7SN0 - chains A and C; structure by X-ray diffraction, 3.08 A resolution.

Chain A:
Molecule: Angiotensin-converting enzyme 2
Organism: Homo sapiens
Notes: EC 3.4.17.23, 3.4.17.-
UniProt: Q9BYF1 (ACE2_HUMAN); residues 1-615 here = UniProt positions 1-615
Chain sequence (621 residues; each row starts with the number of its first residue):
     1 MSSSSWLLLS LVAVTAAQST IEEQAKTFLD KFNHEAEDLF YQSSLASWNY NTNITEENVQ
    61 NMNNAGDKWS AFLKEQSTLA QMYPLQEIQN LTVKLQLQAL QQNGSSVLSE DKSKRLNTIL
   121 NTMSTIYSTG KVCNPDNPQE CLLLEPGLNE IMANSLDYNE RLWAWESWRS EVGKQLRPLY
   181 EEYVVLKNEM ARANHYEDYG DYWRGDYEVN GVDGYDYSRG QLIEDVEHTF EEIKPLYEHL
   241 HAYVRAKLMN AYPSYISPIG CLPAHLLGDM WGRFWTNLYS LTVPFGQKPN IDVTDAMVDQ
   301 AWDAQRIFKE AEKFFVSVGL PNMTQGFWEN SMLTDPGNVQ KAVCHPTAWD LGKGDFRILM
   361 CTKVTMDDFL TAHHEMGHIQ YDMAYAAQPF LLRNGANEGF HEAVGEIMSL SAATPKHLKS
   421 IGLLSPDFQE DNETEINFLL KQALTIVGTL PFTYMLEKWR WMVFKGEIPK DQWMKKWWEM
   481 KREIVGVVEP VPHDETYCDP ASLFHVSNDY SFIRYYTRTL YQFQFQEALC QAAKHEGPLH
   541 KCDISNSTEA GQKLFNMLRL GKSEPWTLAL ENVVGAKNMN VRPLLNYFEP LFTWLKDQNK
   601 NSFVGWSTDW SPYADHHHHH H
Unresolved in the structure: 1-18, 616-621
Disulfides: Cys133-Cys141, Cys344-Cys361, Cys530-Cys542
Covalent attachments: N-acetylglucosamine (NAG) linked to Asn53, Asn103, Asn322, Asn432, Asn546; glycan linked to Asn90
Differences from the reference sequence: expression tag (616-621)
Ion coordination: Zn2+: His374, His378, Glu402
Swiss-Prot annotation at these positions:
  - region (Interaction with SARS-CoV spike glycoprotein): Asp30 to Tyr41, Met82 to Pro84, Lys353 to Arg357
  - active site: Glu375 (Proton acceptor), His505 (Proton donor)
  - binding site (chloride): Arg169, Trp477, Lys481
  - binding site (substrate): Arg273, His345, Pro346, Tyr515
  - binding site (Zn(2+)): His374, His378, Glu402
  - glycosylation (N-linked (GlcNAc...) asparagine): Asn53, Asn90, Asn103, Asn322, Asn432, Asn546
  - mutagenesis: Ser19 (S19P: Increases slightly the interaction with RBD domain of SARS-CoV-2 spike protein), Gln24 to Lys26 (Slightly inhibits interaction with SARS-CoV spike glycoprotein), Gln24 (Q24T: Increases slightly the interaction with RBD domain of SARS-CoV-2 spike protein), Ala25 (A25V: Increases slightly the interaction with RBD domain of SARS-CoV-2 spike protein), Thr27 (T27Y: Increases slightly the interaction with RBD domain of SARS-CoV-2 spike protein. In sACE2.v2.2; increases interaction with RBD domain of SARS-CoV-2 spike protein ...), Leu29 (L29F: Increases slightly the interaction with RBD domain of SARS-CoV-2 spike protein), Lys31 (K31D: Abolishes interaction with SARS-CoV spike glycoprotein; K31Y: Increases slightly the interaction with RBD domain of SARS-CoV-2 spike protein), Asn33 (N33D: Increases slightly the interaction with RBD domain of SARS-CoV-2 spike protein), His34 (H34A: Increases slightly the interaction with RBD domain of SARS-CoV-2 spike protein), Glu37 (E37A: No effect on interaction with SARS-CoV spike glycoprotein), Asp38 (D38A: No effect on interaction with SARS-CoV spike glycoprotein), Leu39 (L39R: Increases slightly the interaction with RBD domain of SARS-CoV-2 spike protein), 48 further mutagenesis entries in UniProt
Reported in the primary citation:
  - post-translational modification sites: Asn53, Asn90
  - conformationally variable residues (side-chain flip): His34

Chain C:
Molecule: Surface glycoprotein
Organism: Severe acute respiratory syndrome coronavirus 2
UniProt: A0A7U0MIF7 (A0A7U0MIF7_SARS2); residues 319-541 here correspond to UniProt positions 316-538 (UniProt number = residue number - 3)
Chain sequence (271 residues; each row starts with the number of its first residue):
   271 MGILPSPGMP ALLSLVSLLS VLLMGCVAET GHHHHHHENL YFQGSGSGRV QPTESIVRFP
   331 NITNLCPFGE VFNATRFASV YAWNRKRISN CVADYSVLYN SASFSTFKCY GVSPTKLNDL
   391 CFTNVYADSF VIRGDEVRQI APGQTGKIAD YNYKLPDDFT GCVIAWNSND LDSKVGGNYN
   451 YLYRLFRKSN LKPFERDIST EIYQAGSKPC NGVEGFNCHF PLKPYGFQPT YGVGYQPYRV
   511 VVLSFELLHA PATVCGPKKS TNLVKNKCVN F
Unresolved in the structure: 271-332, 527-541
Disulfides: Cys336-Cys361, Cys379-Cys432, Cys391-Cys525, Cys480-Cys488
Covalent attachments: N-acetylglucosamine (NAG) linked to Asn343
Differences from the reference sequence: initiating methionine (271); expression tag (272-318); engineered mutation Asp440 (Asn437 in A0A7U0MIF7), Lys478 (Thr475 in A0A7U0MIF7), His489 (Tyr486 in A0A7U0MIF7), Pro494 (Ser491 in A0A7U0MIF7)
Reported in the primary citation:
  - contacts within the chain: Glu484-Lys493 (salt bridge)

How chain A and chain C interact:
Residue-residue contacts (40):
  Gln24(A) - Ala475(C)
  Gln24(A) - Gly476(C)
  Gln24(A) - Asn487(C)  hydrogen bond
  Thr27(A) - Phe456(C)
  Thr27(A) - Ala475(C)
  Thr27(A) - His489(C)
  Asp30(A) - Lys417(C)  salt bridge
  Asp30(A) - Phe456(C)
  Lys31(A) - Phe456(C)
  Lys31(A) - Glu484(C)  salt bridge
  Lys31(A) - Cys488(C)  hydrogen bond (side chain-backbone)
  Lys31(A) - His489(C)  hydrogen bond
  Lys31(A) - Lys493(C)
  His34(A) - Tyr453(C)  hydrogen bond
  His34(A) - Leu455(C)
  His34(A) - Lys493(C)
  His34(A) - Pro494(C)  hydrogen bond (side chain-backbone)
  Glu35(A) - Lys493(C)
  Glu37(A) - Tyr505(C)
  Asp38(A) - Tyr449(C)  hydrogen bond
  Tyr41(A) - Gln498(C)
  Tyr41(A) - Thr500(C)  hydrogen bond
  Tyr41(A) - Tyr501(C)
  Gln42(A) - Gly446(C)
  Gln42(A) - Tyr449(C)  hydrogen bond
  Gln42(A) - Gln498(C)  hydrogen bond
  Leu45(A) - Gln498(C)
  Leu79(A) - Phe486(C)  hydrophobic
  Met82(A) - Phe486(C)  hydrophobic
  Tyr83(A) - Phe486(C)
  Tyr83(A) - Asn487(C)  hydrogen bond
  Asn330(A) - Thr500(C)
  Lys353(A) - Tyr501(C)  hydrogen bond
  Lys353(A) - Gly502(C)  hydrogen bond (backbone-backbone)
  Lys353(A) - Tyr505(C)
  Gly354(A) - Gly502(C)
  Gly354(A) - Tyr505(C)
  Asp355(A) - Thr500(C)
  Arg357(A) - Thr500(C)
  Arg393(A) - Tyr505(C)  hydrogen bond
Also at the interface, not in a pair above, chain A (21 interface residues in all): Ser19
Also at the interface, not in a pair above, chain C (22 interface residues in all): Gly485, Phe490
From the paper, about this interface:
  - specific contacts: Lys31(A)-Glu484(C) (salt bridge), Tyr41(A)-Tyr501(C), Lys353(A)-Tyr501(C)
  - interface residues, chain A: His34(A)

Overview:
21 residues of chain A and 22 residues of chain C are in contact, with 13 hydrogen bonds and 2 salt bridges.
Among the polar pairs are Asp30(A)-Lys417(C), Lys31(A)-Glu484(C) and Gln24(A)-Asn487(C). The authors report a
salt bridge between Lys31(A) and Glu484(C); contacts between Tyr41(A) and Tyr501(C) and Lys353(A) and
Tyr501(C). From the paper: the interface residue His34(A); modification sites Asn53(A) and Asn90(A).
Chain A is Angiotensin-converting enzyme 2 (Homo sapiens) and chain C is Surface glycoprotein (Severe acute
respiratory syndrome coronavirus 2); the structure, Crystal structure of spike protein receptor binding domain
of escape mutant SARS-CoV-2 from immunocompromised patient (d146*) ..., was determined by X-ray diffraction.
